7QCU - chains A and B; structure by electron microscopy, 3.25 A resolution.

Chain A (and B):
Molecule: Mucin-2
Source organism: Homo sapiens
Notes: chain B of this document is another copy of the same molecule, construct and numbering; everything in this record applies to it too
Reference sequence: Q02817 (MUC2_HUMAN); the author numbering skips numbers that UniProt does not, so the offset changes along the chain: 4346-4354 = UniProt 4406-4414; 4366-5130 = UniProt 4415-5179
Amino-acid sequence (807 residues; row label = number of the first residue in the row; note: 11 numbers in that range are skipped by the numbering (no residue carries them; nothing is unmodelled there)):
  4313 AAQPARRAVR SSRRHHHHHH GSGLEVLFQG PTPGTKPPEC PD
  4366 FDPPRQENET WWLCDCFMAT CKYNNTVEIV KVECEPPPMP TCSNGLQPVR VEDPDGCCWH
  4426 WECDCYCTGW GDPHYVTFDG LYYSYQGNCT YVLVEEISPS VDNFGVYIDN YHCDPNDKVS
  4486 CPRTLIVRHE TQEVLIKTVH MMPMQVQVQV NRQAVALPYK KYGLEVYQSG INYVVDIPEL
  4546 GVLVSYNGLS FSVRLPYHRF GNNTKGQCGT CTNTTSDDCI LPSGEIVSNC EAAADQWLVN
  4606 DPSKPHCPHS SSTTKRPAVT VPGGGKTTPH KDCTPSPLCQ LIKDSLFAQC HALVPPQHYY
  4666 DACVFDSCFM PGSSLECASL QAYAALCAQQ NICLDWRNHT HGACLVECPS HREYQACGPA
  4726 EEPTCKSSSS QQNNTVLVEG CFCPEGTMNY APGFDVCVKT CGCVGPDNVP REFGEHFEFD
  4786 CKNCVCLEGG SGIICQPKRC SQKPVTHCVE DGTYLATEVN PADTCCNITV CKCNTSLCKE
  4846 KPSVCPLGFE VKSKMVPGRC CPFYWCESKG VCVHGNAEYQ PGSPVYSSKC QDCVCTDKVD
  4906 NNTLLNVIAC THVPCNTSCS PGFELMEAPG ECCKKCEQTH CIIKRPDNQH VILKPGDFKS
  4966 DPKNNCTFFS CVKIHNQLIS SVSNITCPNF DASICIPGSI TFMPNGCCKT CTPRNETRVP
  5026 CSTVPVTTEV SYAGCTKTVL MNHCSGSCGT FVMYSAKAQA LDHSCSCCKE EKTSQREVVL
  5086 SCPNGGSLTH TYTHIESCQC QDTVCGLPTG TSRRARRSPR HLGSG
Unresolved in the structure: 4313-4349, 4366-4374, 4514-4517, 4614-4636, 4840-5130 (chain B: 4313-4349, 4366-4374, 4514-4517, 4614-4636, 4842-5130)
Differences from the reference sequence: expression tag (4313-4345)
Disulfides: Cys4352-Cys4386, Cys4381-Cys4422, Cys4399-Cys4423, Cys4407-Cys4428, Cys4430-Cys4576, Cys4432-Cys4573, Cys4454-Cys4612, Cys4478-Cys4486, Cys4584-Cys4595, Cys4638-Cys4673, Cys4644-Cys4668, Cys4655-Cys4692, Cys4682-Cys4709, Cys4698-Cys4722, Cys4713-Cys4746, Cys4730-Cys4766, Cys4748-Cys4762, Cys4768-Cys4791, Cys4786-Cys4830, Cys4789-Cys4800, Cys4805-Cys4831, Cys4813-Cys4836
Covalently attached groups: N-acetylglucosamine (NAG) linked to Asn4567, Asn4578, Asn4703, Asn4738, Asn4832
Bound ions: Ca2+: Asp4444, Thr4575, Thr4577, Thr4579, Asp4582, Asp4583

How chain A and chain B interact:
Disulfides between the chains: Cys4379(A)-Cys4379(B)
Contacting residue pairs (60; chain A residue first):
  Leu4378(A) - Ile4394(B)  hydrophobic
  Cys4379(A) - Cys4379(B)  disulfide
  Cys4379(A) - Asp4380(B)
  Asp4380(A) - Cys4379(B)
  Asp4380(A) - Asp4380(B)
  Asn4389(A) - Ile4394(B)
  Asn4390(A) - Val4392(B)
  Asn4390(A) - Glu4393(B)
  Asn4390(A) - Ile4394(B)  hydrogen bond (backbone-backbone)
  Thr4391(A) - Lys4387(B)
  Thr4391(A) - Val4392(B)
  Thr4391(A) - Glu4393(B)
  Val4392(A) - Thr4391(B)
  Val4392(A) - Val4392(B)  hydrogen bond (backbone-backbone)
  Val4392(A) - Ile4394(B)  hydrophobic
  Glu4393(A) - Asn4390(B)
  Glu4393(A) - Thr4391(B)
  Ile4394(A) - Asn4389(B)
  Ile4394(A) - Asn4390(B)  hydrogen bond (backbone-backbone)
  Ile4394(A) - Thr4391(B)
  Ile4394(A) - Val4392(B)  hydrophobic
  Gln4518(A) - Glu4793(B)  hydrogen bond
  Ala4519(A) - Leu4792(B)
  Val4520(A) - Leu4792(B)
  Val4520(A) - Glu4793(B)
  Ala4521(A) - Glu4793(B)  hydrogen bond (backbone-backbone)
  Ala4521(A) - Gly4794(B)
  Ala4521(A) - Gly4795(B)
  Pro4523(A) - Gly4794(B)
  Pro4523(A) - Gly4795(B)  hydrogen bond (backbone-backbone)
  Tyr4524(A) - Glu4793(B)
  Gly4758(A) - Ser4796(B)  hydrogen bond (backbone-side chain)
  Pro4771(A) - Pro4771(B)
  Pro4771(A) - Phe4784(B)  hydrophobic
  Pro4771(A) - Cys4800(B)
  Asp4772(A) - Lys4787(B)
  Phe4784(A) - Pro4771(B)  hydrophobic
  Phe4784(A) - Phe4784(B)  hydrophobic
  Phe4784(A) - Asp4785(B)
  Asp4785(A) - Phe4784(B)
  Asp4785(A) - Asp4785(B)  hydrogen bond (side chain-backbone)
  Lys4787(A) - Asp4772(B)
  Leu4792(A) - Ala4519(B)
  Leu4792(A) - Val4520(B)
  Leu4792(A) - Ala4521(B)
  Glu4793(A) - Gln4512(B)
  Glu4793(A) - Gln4518(B)
  Glu4793(A) - Val4520(B)
  Glu4793(A) - Ala4521(B)  hydrogen bond (backbone-backbone)
  Glu4793(A) - Tyr4524(B)
  Glu4793(A) - Lys4526(B)  salt bridge
  Gly4794(A) - Ala4521(B)
  Gly4794(A) - Pro4523(B)
  Gly4795(A) - Ala4521(B)
  Gly4795(A) - Pro4523(B)
  Ser4796(A) - Gly4758(B)  hydrogen bond (side chain-backbone)
  Ser4796(A) - Phe4759(B)
  Cys4800(A) - Pro4771(B)  hydrophobic
  Val4824(A) - Val4824(B)  hydrophobic
  Thr4829(A) - Thr4829(B)
Interface residues without a listed pair, chain A (36 interface residues in all): Phe4382, Lys4387, Leu4522, Pro4757, Gly4779, Ile4798, Ile4799
Interface residues without a listed pair, chain B (35 interface residues in all): Leu4378, Phe4382, Ile4799

Summary:
The interface between chain A and chain B involves 36 residues on one side and 35 on the other; the contacts
include 1 disulfide bond, 10 hydrogen bonds and 1 salt bridge. Polar pairs include Glu4793(A)-Lys4526(B),
Gln4518(A)-Glu4793(B) and Gly4758(A)-Ser4796(B).
Both chains are Mucin-2 (Homo sapiens). Entry 7QCU (Structure of the MUCIN-2 Cterminal domains partially
deglycosylated) was determined by electron microscopy together with 7QCL and 7QCN from the same study.
